PDB entry 2CCJ | X-ray diffraction, 1.70 A resolution | chains A and B

== Chain A (and B) ==
Protein: Thymidylate kinase
Organism: Staphylococcus aureus
Notes: EC 2.7.4.9; chain B of this document is another copy of the same molecule, construct and numbering; everything in this record applies to it too
Reference sequence: P65248 (KTHY_STAAM); residue numbers follow UniProt; this construct covers 1-205
Sequence (205 residues; numbered 1 to 205; the number before each row is that of its first residue):
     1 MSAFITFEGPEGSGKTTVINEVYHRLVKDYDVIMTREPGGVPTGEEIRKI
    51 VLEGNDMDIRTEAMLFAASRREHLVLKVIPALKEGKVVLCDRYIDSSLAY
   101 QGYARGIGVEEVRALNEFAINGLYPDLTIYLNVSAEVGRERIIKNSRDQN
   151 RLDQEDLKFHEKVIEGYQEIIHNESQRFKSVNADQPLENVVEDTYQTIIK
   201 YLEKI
Not modelled in the structure: 1, 147-149, 173-176 (chain B: 1, 146-149, 172-175)
Ligand contacts: thymidine-5'-phosphate (TMP): Lys-15, Arg-36, Glu-37, Arg-48, Phe-66, Arg-70, Asp-91, Arg-92, Tyr-93, Ser-96, Ser-97, Tyr-100, Gln-101
Reported in the primary citation:
  - binding site for thymidine-5'-phosphate: Phe-66
  - catalytic residues: Arg-92 (citing earlier work)

== Interface between chain A and chain B ==
Pairs across the interface (42):
  Thr-43(A) / Met-57(B)
  Glu-46(A) / Ile-50(B)
  Ile-47(A) / Ile-50(B)  hydrophobic
  Ile-47(A) / Leu-65(B)  hydrophobic
  Ile-50(A) / Glu-46(B)
  Ile-50(A) / Ile-47(B)  hydrophobic
  Ile-50(A) / Ile-50(B)  hydrophobic
  Asp-58(A) / Arg-71(B)  salt bridge
  Asp-58(A) / Val-75(B)
  Arg-60(A) / Arg-71(B)
  Arg-60(A) / Phe-118(B)  hydrogen bond (side chain-backbone)
  Arg-60(A) / Asn-121(B)  hydrogen bond
  Thr-61(A) / Arg-71(B)
  Thr-61(A) / Glu-72(B)  hydrogen bond
  Ala-63(A) / Phe-118(B)  hydrophobic
  Met-64(A) / Ala-67(B)  hydrophobic
  Met-64(A) / Ala-68(B)  hydrophobic
  Met-64(A) / Arg-71(B)
  Met-64(A) / Phe-118(B)  hydrophobic
  Met-64(A) / Ala-119(B)  hydrophobic
  Leu-65(A) / Leu-65(B)  hydrophobic
  Leu-65(A) / Ala-68(B)  hydrophobic
  Ala-67(A) / Met-64(B)  hydrophobic
  Ala-68(A) / Leu-65(B)  hydrophobic
  Arg-71(A) / Asp-58(B)  salt bridge
  Arg-71(A) / Arg-60(B)
  Arg-71(A) / Thr-61(B)
  Arg-71(A) / Met-64(B)
  Glu-72(A) / Thr-61(B)  hydrogen bond
  Ile-107(A) / Phe-118(B)  hydrophobic
  Glu-111(A) / Phe-118(B)
  Val-112(A) / Phe-118(B)
  Leu-115(A) / Leu-115(B)  hydrophobic
  Leu-115(A) / Phe-118(B)  hydrophobic
  Phe-118(A) / Arg-60(B)  hydrogen bond (backbone-side chain)
  Phe-118(A) / Ala-63(B)  hydrophobic
  Phe-118(A) / Met-64(B)  hydrophobic
  Phe-118(A) / Ile-107(B)  hydrophobic
  Phe-118(A) / Glu-111(B)
  Phe-118(A) / Leu-115(B)  hydrophobic
  Ala-119(A) / Met-64(B)  hydrophobic
  Asn-121(A) / Arg-60(B)  hydrogen bond
Interface residues without a listed pair, chain A (24 interface residues in all): Met-57, Val-75, Glu-117
Interface residues without a listed pair, chain B (23 interface residues in all): Val-112, Glu-117

== Overview ==
Chain A and chain B form an interface of 24 and 23 residues respectively, with 6 hydrogen bonds and 2 salt
bridges. Among the polar pairs are Asp-58(A)/Arg-71(B), Arg-60(A)/Phe-118(B) and Arg-60(A)/Asn-121(B). Chain A
binds thymidine-5'-phosphate. The paper reports the catalytic residue Arg-92(A); a binding site for
thymidine-5'-phosphate at Phe-66(A).
Chain A and chain B are both Thymidylate kinase (Staphylococcus aureus); the structure, Crystal structure of
S. aureus thymidylate kinase complexed with thymidine monophosphate, was determined by X-ray diffraction
together with 2CCG and 2CCK from the same study.
